Entry 9CE8 (electron microscopy, 2.61 A resolution); this record covers chains A and B of the 28 polymer chains in the assembly.

# Chain A (and B)
Name: Proteasome subunit alpha
From: Mycobacterium tuberculosis
Notes: chain B of this document is another copy of the same molecule, construct and numbering; everything in this record applies to it too
UniProt: P9WHU1 (PSA_MYCTU); numbering as in UniProt (aligned over 1-248)
Chain sequence (248 residues; each row starts with the number of its first residue):
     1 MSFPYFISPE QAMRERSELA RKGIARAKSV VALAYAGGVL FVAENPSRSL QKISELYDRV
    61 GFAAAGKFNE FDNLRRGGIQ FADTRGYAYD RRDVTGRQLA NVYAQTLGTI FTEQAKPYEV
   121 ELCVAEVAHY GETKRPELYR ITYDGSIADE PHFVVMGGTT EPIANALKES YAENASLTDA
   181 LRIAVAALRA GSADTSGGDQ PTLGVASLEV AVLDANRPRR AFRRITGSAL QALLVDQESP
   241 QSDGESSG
Not modelled in the structure: 1-7, 191-202, 235-248
Curated features (UniProtKB/Swiss-Prot):
  - modified residue: Ser2 (N-acetylserine), Thr84 (Phosphothreonine), Thr178 (Phosphothreonine), Thr202 (Phosphothreonine)
What the authors report for this chain:
  - allosteric site: Gln98
  - mutagenesis - Q98K (3-fold): decreased catalytic activity
  - mutagenesis - S17F: unchanged catalytic activity
  - mutagenesis - K52F: increased catalytic activity

# Interface between chain A and chain B
Residue-residue contacts - 7 pairs, chain A then chain B:
  Glu15(A) with Ser8(B), hydrogen bond
  Ser49(A) with Arg97(B); Tyr139(B); Asp149(B)
  Phe68(A) with Asn101(B)
  Asn69(A) with Gln105(B), hydrogen bond (backbone-side chain); Gly145(B)
Interface residues without a listed pair, chain A (9 interface residues in all): Leu19, Leu50, Lys67, Asn73, Lys116
Interface residues without a listed pair, chain B (13 interface residues in all): Pro9, Glu10, Met13, Asp144, Ser146, Ile147

# In short
9 residues of chain A and 13 residues of chain B are in contact; the contacts include 2 hydrogen bonds. Polar
pairs include Glu15(A)-Ser8(B) and Asn69(A)-Gln105(B). From the paper: Q98K of chain A reduces catalytic
activity; an allosteric site at Gln98(A); 3 substitutions were tested in all.
Both chains are Proteasome subunit alpha (Mycobacterium tuberculosis). Entry 9CE8 (20S Proteasome core
particle in complex with Ixazomib) was determined by electron microscopy, deposited together with 9CE5, 9CE7,
9CEB, 9CEE and 9CEG.
